7OXV - chain A; structure by X-ray diffraction, 1.39 A resolution.

== Chain A ==
Molecule: Depupylase
From: Acidothermus cellulolyticus
Notes: EC 3.4.-.-
UniProtKB: A0LU48 (DOP_ACIC1); residue numbers follow UniProt; this construct covers 1-502
Amino-acid sequence (508 residues; each row starts with the number of its first residue):
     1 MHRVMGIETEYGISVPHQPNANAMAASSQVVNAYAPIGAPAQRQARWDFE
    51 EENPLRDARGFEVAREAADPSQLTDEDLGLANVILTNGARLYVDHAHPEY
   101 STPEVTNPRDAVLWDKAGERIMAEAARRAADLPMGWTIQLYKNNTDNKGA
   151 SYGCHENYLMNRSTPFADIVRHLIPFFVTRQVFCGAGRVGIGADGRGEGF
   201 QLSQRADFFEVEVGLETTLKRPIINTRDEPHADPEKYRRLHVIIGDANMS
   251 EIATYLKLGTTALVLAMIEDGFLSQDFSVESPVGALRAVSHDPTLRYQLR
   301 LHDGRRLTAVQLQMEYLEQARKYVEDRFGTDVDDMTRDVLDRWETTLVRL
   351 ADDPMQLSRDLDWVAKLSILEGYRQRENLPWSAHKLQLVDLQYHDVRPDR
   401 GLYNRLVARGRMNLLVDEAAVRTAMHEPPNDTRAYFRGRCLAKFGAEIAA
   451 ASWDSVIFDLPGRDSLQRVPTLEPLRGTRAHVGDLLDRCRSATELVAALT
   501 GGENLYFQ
Disordered / not traced: 66-72
Sequence notes: expression tag (503-508)
Swiss-Prot annotation at these positions:
  - active site: Asp94 (Proton acceptor)
  - binding site (Mg(2+)): Glu8, Tyr92, Glu99, His155, His241
  - binding site (ATP): Ser101, Thr102, Asn157, Arg239
  - mutagenesis: Glu8 (E8A: Abolishes depupylation and deamidation activities), Glu10 (E10A: Abolishes depupylation and deamidation activities), Tyr92 (Y92A: Reduces depupylation but not deamidation activity), Asp94 (D94A: Abolishes depupylation and deamidation activities), His97 (H97A: Reduces depupylation but not deamidation activity), Gln139 (Q139E: Abolishes depupylation), His155 (H155A: Abolishes depupylation but not deamidation activity), Arg205 (R205A: Impairs depupylation and significantly slows deamidation), Arg221 (R221A: Abolishes depupylation and deamidation activities), His241 (H241A: Abolishes depupylation and deamidation activities), Arg400 (R400E: Abolishes depupylation)
Reported in the primary citation:
  - conformationally variable residues (order/disorder transition): Pro40 to Arg65
  - contacts within the chain: Trp47-His231 (pi stacking), Phe49-His155 (pi stacking), His231-Trp453 (pi stacking)
  - catalytic residues: Asp94 (proposed by the authors, not directly observed)

== In short ==
Curated annotation (UniProt) lists active-site residue Asp94, 5 Mg2+-binding residues, 4 ATP-binding residues
and 11 mutagenesis sites. The paper reports the catalytic residue Asp94; conformational variability at Pro40.
Chain A is Depupylase (Acidothermus cellulolyticus); the structure, Crystal structure of depupylase Dop in the
Dop-loop-inserted state, was determined by X-ray diffraction, deposited together with 7OXY, 7OY3, 7OYF and
7OYH.
